PDB entry 4IMJ | X-ray diffraction, 2.58 A resolution | chains A and B

[Chain A]
Name: Symplekin
Organism: Drosophila melanogaster
UniProt: Q8MSU4 (Q8MSU4_DROME); residue numbers follow UniProt; this construct covers 19-351
Amino-acid sequence (339 residues; row label = number of the first residue in the row):
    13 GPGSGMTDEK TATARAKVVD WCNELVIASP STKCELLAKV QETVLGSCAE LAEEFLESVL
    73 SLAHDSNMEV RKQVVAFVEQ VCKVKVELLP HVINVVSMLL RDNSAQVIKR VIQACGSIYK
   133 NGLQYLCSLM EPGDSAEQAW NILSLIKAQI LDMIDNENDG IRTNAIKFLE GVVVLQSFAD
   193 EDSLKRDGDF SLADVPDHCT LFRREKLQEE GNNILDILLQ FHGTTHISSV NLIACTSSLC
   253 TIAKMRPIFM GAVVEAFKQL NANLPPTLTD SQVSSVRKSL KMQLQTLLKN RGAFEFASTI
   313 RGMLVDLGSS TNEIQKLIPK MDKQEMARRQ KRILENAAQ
Disordered / not traced: 13-17, 351
Differences from the reference sequence: expression tag (13-18)

[Chain B]
Name: CG14216
Organism: Drosophila melanogaster
Notes: EC 3.1.3.16
UniProt: Q9VWE4 (Q9VWE4_DROME); residue numbers follow UniProt; this construct covers 1-195
Amino-acid sequence (200 residues; each row starts with the number of its first residue; numbers below 1 keep their minus sign (Gly-4 is residue -4)):
    -4 GPGSGMTDPS KLAVAVVDSS NMNRSMEAHN FLAKKGFNVR SYGTGERVKL PGMAFDKPNV
    56 YEFGTKYEDI YRDLESKDKE FYTQNGLLHM LDRNRRIKKC PERFQDTKEQ FDIIVTVEER
   116 VYDLVVMHME SMESVDNRPV HVLNVDVVNN AEDALMGAFV ITDMINMMAK STDLDNDIDE
   176 LIQEFEERRK RVILHSVLFY
Disordered / not traced: -4 to 3, 47-48
Differences from the reference sequence: expression tag (-4 to 0); engineered mutation Asp13 (Cys in Q9VWE4), Asn144 (Asp in Q9VWE4)
Reported in the primary citation:
  - conformationally variable residues (loop rearrangement, side-chain flip): Ala49 to Pro53, Met127 to Val130, Asp168 to Asp174

[How chain A and chain B interact]
Pairs across the interface (43):
  Lys121(A) with Asp168(B), salt bridge; Asp170(B), salt bridge
  Gln125(A) with Asp131(B); Asn132(B); Arg133(B); Pro134(B)
  Gly128(A) with Asn132(B)
  Glu169(A) with Asn171(B)
  Asn170(A) with Asp168(B), hydrogen bond; Asn171(B)
  Asp171(A) with Asp170(B); Asn171(B), hydrogen bond (backbone-side chain)
  Gly172(A) with Asp170(B)
  Thr175(A) with Phe194(B)
  Asn176(A) with Asn132(B); Pro134(B)
  Lys179(A) with Ser129(B), hydrogen bond; Asn132(B); Phe194(B)
  Arg198(A) with Glu128(B)
  Ser241(A) with Asp174(B), hydrogen bond
  Val242(A) with Asp174(B); His190(B); Val192(B)
  Ile245(A) with His190(B); Ser191(B)
  Thr281(A) with Gln178(B)
  Ser283(A) with Glu181(B), hydrogen bond; Val187(B); Ile188(B)
  Gln284(A) with Asp174(B)
  Ser286(A) with Leu189(B)
  Ser287(A) with Leu189(B); His190(B), hydrogen bond (side chain-backbone)
  Lys290(A) with Glu114(B), salt bridge; Tyr117(B); Asp118(B), salt bridge; Leu189(B)
  Met294(A) with Asp118(B); Val121(B), hydrophobic; Met122(B), hydrophobic; Glu125(B)
  Gln295(A) with Glu125(B), hydrogen bond
Also at the interface, not in a pair above, chain A (28 interface residues in all): Lys95, Ala117, Ala126, Ser240, Ala246, Ser291
Also at the interface, not in a pair above, chain B (27 interface residues in all): Val130, His136
Interface features reported in the paper:
  - specific contacts: Lys121(A)-Asp170(B) (salt bridge), Asn170(A)-Asp168(B) (hydrogen bond), Ser241(A)-Asp174(B) (hydrogen bond)
  - interface residues, chain A: Arg198(A)

[Summary]
The interface between chain A and chain B involves 28 residues on one side and 27 on the other; the contacts
include 7 hydrogen bonds and 4 salt bridges. Among the polar pairs are Lys121(A)-Asp168(B),
Lys121(A)-Asp170(B) and Lys290(A)-Glu114(B). The authors report a salt bridge between Lys121(A) and Asp170(B);
hydrogen bonds between Asn170(A) and Asp168(B) and Ser241(A) and Asp174(B). From the paper: the interface
residue Arg198(A); conformational variability at Ala49(B), Met127(B) and Asp168(B).
Chain A is Symplekin and chain B is CG14216, both from Drosophila melanogaster; the structure, Novel
Modifications on C-terminal Domain of RNA Polymerase II can Fine-tune the Phosphatase Activity of Ssu72, was
determined by X-ray diffraction, deposited together with 4IMI.
